8K59 - chains D and G of the 10 polymer chains in the assembly; structure by electron microscopy, 3.50 A resolution.

== Chain D ==
Name: DNA-directed RNA polymerase subunit beta'
Source organism: Escherichia coli K-12
Notes: EC 2.7.7.6
Reference sequence: P0A8T7 (RPOC_ECOLI); residues 14-1376 here = UniProt positions 14-1376
Amino-acid sequence (1363 residues; numbered 14 to 1376; the number before each row is that of its first residue):
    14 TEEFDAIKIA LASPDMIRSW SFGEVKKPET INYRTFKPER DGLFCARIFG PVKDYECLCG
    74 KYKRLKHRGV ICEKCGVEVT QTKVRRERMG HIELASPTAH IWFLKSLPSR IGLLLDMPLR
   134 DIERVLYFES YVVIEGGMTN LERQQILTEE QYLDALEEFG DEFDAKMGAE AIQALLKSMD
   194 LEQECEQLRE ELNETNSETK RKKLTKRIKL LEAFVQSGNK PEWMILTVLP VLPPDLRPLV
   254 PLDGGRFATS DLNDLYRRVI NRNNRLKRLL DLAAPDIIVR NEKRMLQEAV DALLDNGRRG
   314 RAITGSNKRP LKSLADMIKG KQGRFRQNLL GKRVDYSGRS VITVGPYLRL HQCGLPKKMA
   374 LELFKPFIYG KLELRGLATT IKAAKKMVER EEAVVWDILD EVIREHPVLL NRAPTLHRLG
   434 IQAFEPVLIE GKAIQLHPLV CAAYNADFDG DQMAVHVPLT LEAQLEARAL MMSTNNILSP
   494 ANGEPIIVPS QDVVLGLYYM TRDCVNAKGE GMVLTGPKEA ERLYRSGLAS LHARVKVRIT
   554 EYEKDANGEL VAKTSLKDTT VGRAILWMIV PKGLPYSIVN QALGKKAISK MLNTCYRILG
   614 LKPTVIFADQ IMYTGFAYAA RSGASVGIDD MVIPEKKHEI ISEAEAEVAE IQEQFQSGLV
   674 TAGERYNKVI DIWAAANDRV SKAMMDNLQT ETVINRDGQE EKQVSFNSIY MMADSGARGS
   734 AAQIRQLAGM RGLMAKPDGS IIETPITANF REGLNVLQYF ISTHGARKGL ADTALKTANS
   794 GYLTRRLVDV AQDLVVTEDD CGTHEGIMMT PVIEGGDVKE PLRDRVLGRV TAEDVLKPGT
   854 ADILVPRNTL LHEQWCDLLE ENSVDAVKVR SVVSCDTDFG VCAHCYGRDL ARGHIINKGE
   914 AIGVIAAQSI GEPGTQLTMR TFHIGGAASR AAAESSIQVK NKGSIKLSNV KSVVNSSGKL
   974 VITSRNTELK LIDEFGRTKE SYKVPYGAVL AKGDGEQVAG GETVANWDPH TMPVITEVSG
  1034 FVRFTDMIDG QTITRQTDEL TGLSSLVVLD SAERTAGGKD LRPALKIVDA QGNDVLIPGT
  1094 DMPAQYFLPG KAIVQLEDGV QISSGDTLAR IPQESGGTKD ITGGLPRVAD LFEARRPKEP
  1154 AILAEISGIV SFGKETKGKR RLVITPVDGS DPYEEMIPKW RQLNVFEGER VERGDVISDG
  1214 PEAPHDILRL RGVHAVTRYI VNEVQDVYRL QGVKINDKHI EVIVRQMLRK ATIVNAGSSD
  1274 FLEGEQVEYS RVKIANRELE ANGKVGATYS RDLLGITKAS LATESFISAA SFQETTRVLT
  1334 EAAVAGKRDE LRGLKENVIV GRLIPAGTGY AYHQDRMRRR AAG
Not modelled in the structure: 933-943
UniProt features mapped onto this chain:
  - binding site (Zn(2+)): Cys70, Cys72, Cys85, Cys88, Cys814, Cys888, Cys895, Cys898
  - binding site (Mg(2+)): Asp460, Asp462, Asp464
  - modified residue: Lys983 (N6-acetyllysine)
  - mutagenesis: Gln504 (Q504P: Resistant to antibiotics salinamide A and B), Asn690 (N690D: Resistant to antibiotics salinamide A and B), Met697 (M697V: Resistant to antibiotics salinamide A and B), Ala735 (A735T: Resistant to antibiotics salinamide A and B), Arg738 (R738C/H/P/S: Resistant to antibiotics salinamide A and B), Ala748 (A748E: Resistant to antibiotics salinamide A and B), Pro758 (P758S/T: Resistant to antibiotics salinamide A and B), Phe763 (F763C: Resistant to antibiotics salinamide A and B), Ser775 (S775A: Resistant to antibiotics salinamide A and B), Ala779 (A779T/V: Resistant to antibiotics salinamide A and B), Arg780 (R780C: Resistant to antibiotics salinamide A and B), Gly782 (G782A/C: Resistant to antibiotics salinamide A and B), 1 further mutagenesis entry in UniProt

== Chain G ==
Name: 15 kDa RNA polymerase-binding protein
Source organism: Escherichia phage T4
Reference sequence: P07879 (RPBA_BPT4); residue numbers follow UniProt; this construct covers 1-129
Amino-acid sequence (129 residues; row label = number of the first residue in the row):
     1 MTKITVNYTV DVKDIQPKHV RSESNPQNQN KIRRAWVLSL SDNAMEVIQN KIKSAPARHA
    61 YYEAIDREVS NKWIELMRKH TTESLNAGAK FIMTSCGERL EDDYCGNADE RLIVAAQIVA
   121 ETIAADFNR

== How chain D and chain G interact ==
Contacting residue pairs (81):
  Asp129(D) - Ser24(G)
  Asp129(D) - Asn25(G)
  Asp129(D) - Gln27(G)  hydrogen bond
  Met130(D) - Glu23(G)
  Pro131(D) - Glu23(G)
  Pro131(D) - Ser24(G)
  Asp134(D) - Glu23(G)
  Ile147(D) - His59(G)
  Glu148(D) - Arg33(G)  salt bridge
  Glu148(D) - His59(G)
  Glu148(D) - Glu63(G)
  Gly149(D) - Arg33(G)
  Gly149(D) - Tyr62(G)
  Gly150(D) - Arg33(G)  hydrogen bond (backbone-side chain)
  Gly150(D) - Val37(G)
  Gly150(D) - Tyr62(G)
  Met151(D) - Val37(G)  hydrophobic
  Met151(D) - Met45(G)  hydrophobic
  Met151(D) - Ile48(G)  hydrophobic
  Met151(D) - Tyr62(G)
  Thr152(D) - Arg34(G)  hydrogen bond (backbone-side chain)
  Asn153(D) - Arg34(G)  hydrogen bond (backbone-side chain)
  Leu154(D) - Arg34(G)  hydrogen bond (backbone-side chain)
  Glu155(D) - Ser22(G)
  Arg156(D) - Gln29(G)
  Arg156(D) - Asn30(G)
  Arg156(D) - Arg33(G)
  Gln157(D) - Asn30(G)
  Gln158(D) - Ser22(G)
  Asp174(D) - Ser54(G)
  Asp174(D) - Ala55(G)  hydrogen bond (side chain-backbone)
  Asp174(D) - Arg58(G)  salt bridge
  Glu175(D) - Met45(G)
  Asp177(D) - His59(G)
  Ser191(D) - Glu63(G)
  Gln196(D) - Arg67(G)  hydrogen bond
  Gln196(D) - Asn71(G)
  Glu199(D) - Arg78(G)  salt bridge
  Gln200(D) - Asn28(G)
  Gln200(D) - Ile32(G)
  Gln200(D) - Arg67(G)  hydrogen bond
  Gln200(D) - Ser70(G)  hydrogen bond
  Gln200(D) - Ile74(G)
  Glu203(D) - Ile74(G)
  Glu203(D) - Met77(G)
  Glu203(D) - Arg78(G)  hydrogen bond (side chain-backbone)
  Glu204(D) - Asn28(G)  hydrogen bond
  Glu204(D) - Trp73(G)
  Glu204(D) - Met77(G)
  Glu204(D) - Ala108(G)
  Leu205(D) - Cys96(G)
  Leu205(D) - Glu98(G)
  Leu205(D) - Arg99(G)
  Asn206(D) - Thr81(G)
  Asn206(D) - Phe91(G)
  Asn206(D) - Glu98(G)  hydrogen bond (side chain-backbone)
  Asn206(D) - Arg99(G)
  Asn206(D) - Leu100(G)  hydrogen bond (backbone-backbone)
  Glu207(D) - His80(G)  salt bridge
  Glu207(D) - Leu100(G)
  Glu207(D) - Cys105(G)
  Glu207(D) - Gly106(G)  hydrogen bond (side chain-backbone)
  Glu207(D) - Asn107(G)  hydrogen bond (side chain-backbone)
  Asn209(D) - Arg99(G)  hydrogen bond
  Asn209(D) - Leu100(G)
  Asn209(D) - Asp102(G)
  Asn209(D) - Cys105(G)
  Lys213(D) - Asn107(G)  hydrogen bond
  Arg214(D) - Thr94(G)
  Arg214(D) - Cys96(G)
  Arg214(D) - Arg99(G)
  Lys216(D) - Asn25(G)
  Lys216(D) - Gln27(G)
  Thr218(D) - Cys96(G)
  Lys219(D) - Asn25(G)
  Arg220(D) - Gln27(G)
  Phe1274(D) - Met93(G)  hydrophobic
  Phe1274(D) - Thr94(G)
  Phe1274(D) - Ser95(G)
  Phe1274(D) - Cys96(G)
  Phe1274(D) - Gly97(G)
Other interface residues (no listed pair), chain D (39 interface residues in all): Asp193, Glu197, Thr208
Other interface residues (no listed pair), chain G (49 interface residues in all): Val20, Arg21, Pro26, Trp36, Asp66, Asp109

== Summary ==
Chain D and chain G form an interface of 39 and 49 residues respectively, with 17 hydrogen bonds and 4 salt
bridges. Polar pairs include Glu148(D)-Arg33(G), Asp174(D)-Arg58(G) and Glu199(D)-Arg78(G). UniProt lists 8
Zn2+-binding residues, 3 Mg2+-binding residues and 13 mutagenesis sites on chain D.
Chain D is DNA-directed RNA polymerase subunit beta' (Escherichia coli K-12) and chain G is 15 kDa RNA
polymerase-binding protein (Escherichia phage T4); the structure, The cryo-EM map of TIC-TIEA complex, was
determined by electron microscopy.
